PDB entry 6URO | electron microscopy, 3.60 A resolution | chains E and F of the 6 polymer chains in the assembly

[Chain E (and F)]
Name: Cleavage stimulation factor subunit 3
From: Homo sapiens
Notes: chain F of this document is another copy of the same molecule, construct and numbering; everything in this record applies to it too
UniProtKB: Q12996 (CSTF3_HUMAN); numbering as in UniProt (aligned over 1-717)
Sequence (717 residues; each row starts with the number of its first residue):
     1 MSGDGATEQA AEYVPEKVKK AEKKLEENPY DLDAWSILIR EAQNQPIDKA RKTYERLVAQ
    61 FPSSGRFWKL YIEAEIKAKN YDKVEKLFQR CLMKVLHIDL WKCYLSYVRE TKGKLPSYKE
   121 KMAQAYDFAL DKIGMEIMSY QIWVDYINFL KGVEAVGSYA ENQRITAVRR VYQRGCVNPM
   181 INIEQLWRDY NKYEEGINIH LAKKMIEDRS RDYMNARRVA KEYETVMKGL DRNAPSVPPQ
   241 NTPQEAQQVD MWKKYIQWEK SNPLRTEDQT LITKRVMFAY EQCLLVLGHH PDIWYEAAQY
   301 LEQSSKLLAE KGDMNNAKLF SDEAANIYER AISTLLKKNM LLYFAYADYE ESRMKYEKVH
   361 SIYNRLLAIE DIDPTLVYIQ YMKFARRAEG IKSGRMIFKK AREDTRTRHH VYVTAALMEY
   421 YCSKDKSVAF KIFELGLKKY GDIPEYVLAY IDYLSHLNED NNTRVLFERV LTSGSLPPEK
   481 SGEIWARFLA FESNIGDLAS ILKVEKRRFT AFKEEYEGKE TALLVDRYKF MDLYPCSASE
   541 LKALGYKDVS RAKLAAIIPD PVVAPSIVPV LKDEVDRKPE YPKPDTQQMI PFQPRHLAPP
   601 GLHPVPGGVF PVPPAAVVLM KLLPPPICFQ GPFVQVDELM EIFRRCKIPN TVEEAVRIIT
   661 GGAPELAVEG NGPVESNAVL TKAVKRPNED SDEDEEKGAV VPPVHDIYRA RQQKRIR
Not modelled in the structure: 1-20, 241-242, 550-717
UniProt features mapped onto this chain:
  - modified residue: S2 (N-acetylserine), S691 (Phosphoserine)

[Interface between chain E and chain F]
Residue-residue contacts - 89 pairs, chain E then chain F:
  D292(E) with T521(F); L544(F)
  Y295(E) with T521(F); L524(F)
  E296(E) with E520(F)
  N339(E) with P535(F); C536(F); E540(F)
  M340(E) with P535(F)
  L341(E) with Y528(F), hydrophobic; P535(F), hydrophobic; C536(F), hydrophobic
  F344(E) with Y528(F)
  D348(E) with L498(F); Y528(F), hydrogen bond
  L376(E) with Y528(F); L533(F), hydrophobic; P535(F), hydrophobic
  I379(E) with L533(F), hydrophobic
  Q380(E) with Y528(F)
  K383(E) with S493(F)
  R386(E) with N494(F), hydrogen bond (side chain-backbone); G496(F)
  R408(E) with L533(F)
  H410(E) with D532(F), salt bridge; L533(F)
  V413(E) with F530(F), hydrophobic
  T414(E) with F530(F)
  Y420(E) with N458(F), hydrogen bond (backbone-side chain)
  Y421(E) with S455(F); H456(F); N458(F); D460(F); N494(F); I495(F)
  C422(E) with N494(F), hydrogen bond (side chain-backbone); I495(F), hydrophobic
  K424(E) with N458(F)
  A449(E) with M531(F), hydrophobic
  S455(E) with Y421(F), hydrogen bond (backbone-side chain)
  H456(E) with Y421(F); H456(F)
  N458(E) with Y420(F), hydrogen bond; K424(F)
  D460(E) with Y421(F); K424(F), salt bridge
  S493(E) with K383(F), hydrogen bond (backbone-side chain)
  N494(E) with R386(F), hydrogen bond (backbone-side chain); M418(F); Y421(F); C422(F), hydrogen bond (backbone-side chain)
  I495(E) with Y421(F); C422(F), hydrophobic
  G496(E) with R386(F), hydrogen bond (backbone-side chain); R387(F)
  D497(E) with R387(F)
  L498(E) with D348(F); E351(F); R387(F)
  I501(E) with R387(F)
  K506(E) with K306(F)
  E520(E) with E296(F)
  T521(E) with D292(F); Y295(F); L341(F)
  L524(E) with Y295(F); L341(F), hydrophobic
  R527(E) with D348(F), salt bridge
  Y528(E) with L341(F), hydrophobic; F344(F), hydrogen bond (side chain-backbone); A345(F); D348(F), hydrogen bond; L376(F); Q380(F)
  F530(E) with H410(F); V413(F), hydrophobic; T414(F)
  M531(E) with E445(F); A449(F), hydrophobic
  D532(E) with H410(F), salt bridge
  L533(E) with L376(F); R408(F); H410(F)
  P535(E) with N339(F); M340(F); L376(F), hydrophobic
  C536(E) with N339(F)
  A543(E) with P239(F), hydrophobic
  L544(E) with D292(F)
Also at the interface, not in a pair above, chain E (63 interface residues in all): P239, P291, K306, A345, E351, S352, T375, R387, M418, E445, D452, L457, L502, Y534, S539, E540
Also at the interface, not in a pair above, chain F (62 interface residues in all): P291, E302, S352, D373, T375, I379, D452, D497, K506, R527, Y534, S539, A543

[Summary]
Chain E and chain F form an interface of 63 and 62 residues respectively, with 12 hydrogen bonds and 4 salt
bridges. Among the polar pairs are H410(E)-D532(F), D460(E)-K424(F) and R527(E)-D348(F).
Chain E and chain F are both Cleavage stimulation factor subunit 3 (Homo sapiens); the structure, Cryo-EM
structure of human CPSF160-WDR33-CPSF30-PAS RNA-CstF77 complex, was determined by electron microscopy together
with 6URG from the same study.
